PDB entry 9JK6 | electron microscopy, 3.00 A resolution | chains B and F of the 6 polymer chains in the assembly

[Chain B (and F)]
Protein: Vang-like protein 1
Organism: Homo sapiens
Notes: chain F of this document is another copy of the same molecule, construct and numbering; everything in this record applies to it too
UniProtKB: Q8TAA9 (VANG1_HUMAN); numbering as in UniProt (aligned over 1-524)
Amino-acid sequence (530 residues; numbered -5 to 524; the number before each row is that of its first residue; numbers below 1 keep their minus sign (Gly-5 is residue -5)):
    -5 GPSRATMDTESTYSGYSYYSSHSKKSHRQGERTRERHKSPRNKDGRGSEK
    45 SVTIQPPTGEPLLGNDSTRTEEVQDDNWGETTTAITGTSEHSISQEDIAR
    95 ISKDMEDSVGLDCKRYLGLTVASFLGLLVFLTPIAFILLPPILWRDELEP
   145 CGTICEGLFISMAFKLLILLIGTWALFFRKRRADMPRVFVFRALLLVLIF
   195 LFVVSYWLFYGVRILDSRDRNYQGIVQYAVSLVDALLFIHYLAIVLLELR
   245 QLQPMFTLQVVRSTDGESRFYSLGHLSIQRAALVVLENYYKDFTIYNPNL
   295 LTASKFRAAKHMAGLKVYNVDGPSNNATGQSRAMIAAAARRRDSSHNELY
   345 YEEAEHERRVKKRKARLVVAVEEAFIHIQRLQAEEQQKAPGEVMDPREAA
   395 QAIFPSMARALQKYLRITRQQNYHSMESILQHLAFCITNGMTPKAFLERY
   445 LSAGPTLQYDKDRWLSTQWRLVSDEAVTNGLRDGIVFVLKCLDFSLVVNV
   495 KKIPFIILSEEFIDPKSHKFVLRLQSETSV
Disordered / not traced: -5 to 113, 309-328, 376-385, 520-524
Construct notes: expression tag (-5 to 0)
UniProt features mapped onto this chain:
  - modified residue (Phosphoserine): Ser86, Ser88
  - natural variant: Ser83 (S83L: In NTD; uncertain significance), Phe153 (F153S: In NTD; uncertain significance), Arg181 (R181Q: In NTD; uncertain significance), Leu202 (L202F: In NTD; uncertain significance), Val239 (V239I: In SDAM), Arg274 (R274Q: In NTD), Met328 (M328T: In NTD), Ala404 (A404S: In NTD; uncertain significance)
Cystine bridges: Cys145-Cys149
What the authors report for this chain:
  - disease-associated variants - I136N, F153S, R274Q, F440V: decreased stability (proposed by the authors, not directly observed)

[Chain B / chain F interface]
Pairs across the interface - 10 pairs, chain B then chain F:
  His340(B) with His340(F); Glu342(F); Tyr345(F); Glu346(F), salt bridge
  Glu342(B) with His340(F)
  Tyr345(B) with His340(F); Tyr345(F), hydrophobic; Glu349(F)
  Glu346(B) with His340(F), salt bridge
  Glu349(B) with Tyr345(F)

[Summary]
Chain B and chain F each contribute 5 residues to their interface, with 2 salt bridges. The salt-bridged pair
is His340(B)-Glu346(F). The paper reports that I136N, F153S and R274Q of chain B, among others, reduce
stability.
Chain B and chain F are both Vang-like protein 1 (Homo sapiens); the structure, Human VANGL1 hexamer, was
determined by electron microscopy, deposited together with 9JK7, 9JK8, 9JK9 and 9JKA.
